2CEN - chains A and B; structure by X-ray diffraction, 1.70 A resolution.

[Chain A]
Name: Pol protein
Organism: Human immunodeficiency virus 1
Notes: EC 3.4.23.16
UniProt: Q8Q3H0 (Q8Q3H0_9HIV1); numbering as in UniProt (aligned over 1-99)
Sequence (99 residues; numbered 1 to 99; the number before each row is that of its first residue):
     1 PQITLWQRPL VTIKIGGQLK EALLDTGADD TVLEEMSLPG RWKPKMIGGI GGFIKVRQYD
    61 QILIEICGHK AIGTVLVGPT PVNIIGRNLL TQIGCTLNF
Small-molecule neighbours: 4AH ({(1S)-1-[n'-[(2S)-2-hydroxy-2-((1S,2R)-2-hydroxy-indan-1-ylcarbamoyl)-3-phenyl-propyl]-n'-[4-(pyridine-2-yl)-benzyl]-hydrazinocarbonyl]-2,2-dimethyl-propyl}-carbamic acid methyl ester): L23, D25, G27, A28, D29, D30, V32, I47, G48, G49, I50, F53, P81, V82, I84

[Chain B]
Name: Pol protein
Organism: Human immunodeficiency virus 1
Notes: EC 3.4.23.16
UniProt: Q8Q3H0 (Q8Q3H0_9HIV1); residues 101-199 here correspond to UniProt positions 1-99 (UniProt number = residue number - 100)
Sequence (99 residues; row label = number of the first residue in the row):
   101 PQITLWQRPL VTIKIGGQLK EALLDTGADD TVLEEMSLPG RWKPKMIGGI GGFIKVRQYD
   161 QILIEICGHK AIGTVLVGPT PVNIIGRNLL TQIGCTLNF
Small-molecule neighbours: 4AH ({(1S)-1-[n'-[(2S)-2-hydroxy-2-((1S,2R)-2-hydroxy-indan-1-ylcarbamoyl)-3-phenyl-propyl]-n'-[4-(pyridine-2-yl)-benzyl]-hydrazinocarbonyl]-2,2-dimethyl-propyl}-carbamic acid methyl ester): R108, L123, D125, G127, A128, D129, D130, T131, V132, I147, G148, G149, I150, P181, V182, I184

[Interface between chain A and chain B]
Pairs across the interface (96; chain A residue first):
  P1(A) with L197(B); N198(B); F199(B), hydrogen bond (backbone-backbone)
  Q2(A) with T196(B), hydrogen bond; L197(B); N198(B), hydrogen bond
  I3(A) with T196(B); L197(B), hydrogen bond (backbone-backbone); F199(B), hydrophobic
  L5(A) with T126(B); R187(B), hydrogen bond (backbone-side chain); L190(B), hydrophobic; T191(B); C195(B)
  W6(A) with R187(B), hydrogen bond (backbone-side chain); T191(B)
  Q7(A) with R187(B)
  R8(A) with D129(B), salt bridge; R187(B)
  P9(A) with T126(B); R187(B)
  L23(A) with G127(B)
  L24(A) with T126(B), hydrogen bond (backbone-side chain); L197(B), hydrophobic
  D25(A) with D125(B); T126(B); G127(B), hydrogen bond (side chain-backbone)
  T26(A) with L105(B); P109(B); L124(B), hydrogen bond (side chain-backbone); D125(B); T126(B), hydrogen bond (side chain-backbone); L197(B)
  G27(A) with L123(B); D125(B), hydrogen bond (backbone-side chain)
  D29(A) with R108(B), salt bridge
  G49(A) with P181(B)
  I50(A) with G149(B); I150(B); G151(B), hydrogen bond (backbone-backbone); G152(B); I154(B), hydrophobic; I184(B), hydrophobic
  G51(A) with G151(B); G152(B); I154(B)
  G52(A) with G151(B)
  I54(A) with I150(B)
  C67(A) with F199(B), hydrophobic
  H69(A) with F199(B)
  T80(A) with I150(B)
  P81(A) with I150(B)
  I84(A) with I150(B), hydrophobic
  R87(A) with L105(B), hydrogen bond (side chain-backbone); W106(B), hydrogen bond (side chain-backbone); Q107(B), hydrogen bond (side chain-backbone); R108(B); P109(B)
  L90(A) with L105(B), hydrophobic
  T91(A) with L105(B); W106(B)
  Q92(A) with W106(B)
  I93(A) with F199(B)
  G94(A) with N198(B); F199(B)
  C95(A) with L105(B); L197(B), hydrophobic; N198(B); F199(B), hydrophobic
  T96(A) with Q102(B); I103(B); T196(B); L197(B); N198(B), hydrogen bond (backbone-backbone)
  L97(A) with P101(B); Q102(B); I103(B), hydrogen bond (backbone-backbone); P109(B), hydrophobic; L124(B), hydrophobic; T126(B); C195(B), hydrophobic; T196(B); L197(B), hydrophobic
  N98(A) with P101(B); Q102(B), hydrogen bond; G194(B); C195(B); T196(B), hydrogen bond (backbone-backbone); N198(B), hydrogen bond
  F99(A) with P101(B), hydrogen bond (backbone-backbone); I103(B), hydrophobic; C167(B), hydrophobic; H169(B); I193(B); G194(B); C195(B), hydrophobic
Other interface residues (no listed pair), chain A (39 interface residues in all): T4, V32, I47, P79
Other interface residues (no listed pair), chain B (37 interface residues in all): T104, I147, F153, T180

[In short]
39 residues of chain A face 37 of chain B across their interface, with 21 hydrogen bonds and 2 salt bridges.
Polar contacts include R8(A)-D129(B), D29(A)-R108(B) and Q2(A)-T196(B). Compound 4AH is bound between chain A
and chain B.
Both chains are Pol protein (Human immunodeficiency virus 1). Entry 2CEN (P1' Extended HIV-1 Protease
Inhibitors Encompassing a Tertiary Alcohol in the Transition-State Mimicking Scaffold) was determined by X-ray
diffraction (same publication as 2CEJ and 2CEM).
